9GE3 - chains B and G of the 5 polymer chains in the assembly; structure by electron microscopy, 2.87 A resolution.

[Chain B]
Name: Guanine nucleotide-binding protein G(I)/G(S)/G(T) subunit beta-1
Source organism: Homo sapiens
UniProt: P62873 (GBB1_HUMAN); residues 20-358 here correspond to UniProt positions 2-340 (UniProt number = residue number - 18)
Chain sequence (358 residues; numbered 1 to 358; the number before each row is that of its first residue):
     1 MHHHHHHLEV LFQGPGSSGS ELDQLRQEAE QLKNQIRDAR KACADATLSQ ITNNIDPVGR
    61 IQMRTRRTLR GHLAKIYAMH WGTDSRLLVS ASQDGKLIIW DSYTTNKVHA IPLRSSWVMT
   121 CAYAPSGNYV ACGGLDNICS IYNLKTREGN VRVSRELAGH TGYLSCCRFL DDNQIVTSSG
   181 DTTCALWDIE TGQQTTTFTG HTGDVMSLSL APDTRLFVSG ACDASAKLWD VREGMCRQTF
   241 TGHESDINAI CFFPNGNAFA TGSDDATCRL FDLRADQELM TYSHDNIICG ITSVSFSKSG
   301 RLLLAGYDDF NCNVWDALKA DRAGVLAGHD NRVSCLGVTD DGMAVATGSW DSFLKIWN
Disordered / not traced: 1-43
Sequence notes: initiating methionine (1); expression tag (2-19)
UniProt features mapped onto this chain:
  - modified residue: Ser20 (N-acetylserine), His284 (Phosphohistidine)

[Chain G]
Name: Guanine nucleotide-binding protein G(I)/G(S)/G(O) subunit gamma-2
Source organism: Homo sapiens
UniProt: P59768 (GBG2_HUMAN); numbering as in UniProt (aligned over 1-71)
Chain sequence (80 residues; each row starts with the number of its first residue):
     1 MASNNTASIA QARKLVEQLK MEANIDRIKV SKAAADLMAY CEAHAKEDPL LTPVPASENP
    61 FREKKFFCAI LGSAGSAGSA
Disordered / not traced: 1-29, 61-80
Sequence notes: expression tag (72-80)
UniProt features mapped onto this chain:
  - modified residue: Ala2 (N-acetylalanine), Cys68 (Cysteine methyl ester)
  - lipidation: Cys68 (S-geranylgeranyl cysteine)

[Chain B / chain G interface]
Contacting residue pairs (40):
  Ala44(B) - Val30(G)  hydrophobic
  Asp45(B) - Ser31(G)  hydrogen bond
  Ala46(B) - Val30(G)
  Leu48(B) - Ala34(G)  hydrophobic
  Ile51(B) - Met38(G)  hydrophobic
  Thr52(B) - Met38(G)
  Ile55(B) - Met38(G)  hydrophobic
  Val58(B) - Leu51(G)  hydrophobic
  Ile61(B) - Leu50(G)
  Arg66(B) - Asn59(G)
  Tyr103(B) - Pro60(G)
  Phe253(B) - Leu37(G)  hydrophobic
  Phe253(B) - Tyr40(G)  hydrophobic
  Pro254(B) - Tyr40(G)
  Asn255(B) - Tyr40(G)
  Asp272(B) - Ala33(G)
  Arg274(B) - Lys32(G)
  Arg274(B) - Asp36(G)  salt bridge
  Gln277(B) - Val30(G)
  Leu279(B) - Val30(G)  hydrophobic
  Leu279(B) - Leu37(G)  hydrophobic
  Ser297(B) - Asp48(G)  hydrogen bond
  Lys298(B) - Tyr40(G)
  Lys298(B) - Asp48(G)
  Ser299(B) - Tyr40(G)
  Ser299(B) - Cys41(G)  hydrogen bond (side chain-backbone)
  Ser299(B) - His44(G)
  Ser299(B) - Asp48(G)  hydrogen bond (backbone-side chain)
  Arg301(B) - Cys41(G)
  Arg301(B) - Leu51(G)
  Leu302(B) - Leu51(G)  hydrophobic
  Leu318(B) - Met38(G)  hydrophobic
  Asp341(B) - Pro49(G)
  Gly342(B) - Pro49(G)
  Gly342(B) - Leu50(G)  hydrogen bond (backbone-backbone)
  Met343(B) - Pro49(G)  hydrophobic
  Met343(B) - Leu50(G)
  Met343(B) - Pro60(G)  hydrophobic
  Val345(B) - Leu50(G)  hydrophobic
  Asn358(B) - Asn59(G)  hydrogen bond
Other interface residues (no listed pair), chain B (37 interface residues in all): Asn54, Met63, Arg67, Ala258, Leu270, Ala275, Gly300, Val338
Other interface residues (no listed pair), chain G (20 interface residues in all): Glu42, Ala45, Glu47

[Summary]
Chain B and chain G form an interface of 37 and 20 residues respectively, with 6 hydrogen bonds and 1 salt
bridge. Polar contacts include Arg274(B)-Asp36(G), Asp45(B)-Ser31(G) and Ser297(B)-Asp48(G).
Chain B is Guanine nucleotide-binding protein G(I)/G(S)/G(T) subunit beta-1 and chain G is Guanine
nucleotide-binding protein G(I)/G(S)/G(O) subunit gamma-2, both from Homo sapiens; the structure, Structure of
GPR55 in complex with G13 and endogenous lipid agonist lysophosphatidylinositol, was determined by electron
microscopy together with 9GE2 from the same study.
